PDB entry 9DXQ | electron microscopy, 2.81 A resolution | chains B and C of the 4 polymer chains in the assembly

[Chain B (and C)]
Protein: Glutamate receptor ionotropic, kainate 2
Source organism: Rattus norvegicus
Notes: chain C of this document is another copy of the same molecule, construct and numbering; everything in this record applies to it too
UniProtKB: P42260 (GRIK2_RAT); residues 1-908 here = UniProt positions 1-908
Sequence (908 residues; numbered 1 to 908; the number before each row is that of its first residue):
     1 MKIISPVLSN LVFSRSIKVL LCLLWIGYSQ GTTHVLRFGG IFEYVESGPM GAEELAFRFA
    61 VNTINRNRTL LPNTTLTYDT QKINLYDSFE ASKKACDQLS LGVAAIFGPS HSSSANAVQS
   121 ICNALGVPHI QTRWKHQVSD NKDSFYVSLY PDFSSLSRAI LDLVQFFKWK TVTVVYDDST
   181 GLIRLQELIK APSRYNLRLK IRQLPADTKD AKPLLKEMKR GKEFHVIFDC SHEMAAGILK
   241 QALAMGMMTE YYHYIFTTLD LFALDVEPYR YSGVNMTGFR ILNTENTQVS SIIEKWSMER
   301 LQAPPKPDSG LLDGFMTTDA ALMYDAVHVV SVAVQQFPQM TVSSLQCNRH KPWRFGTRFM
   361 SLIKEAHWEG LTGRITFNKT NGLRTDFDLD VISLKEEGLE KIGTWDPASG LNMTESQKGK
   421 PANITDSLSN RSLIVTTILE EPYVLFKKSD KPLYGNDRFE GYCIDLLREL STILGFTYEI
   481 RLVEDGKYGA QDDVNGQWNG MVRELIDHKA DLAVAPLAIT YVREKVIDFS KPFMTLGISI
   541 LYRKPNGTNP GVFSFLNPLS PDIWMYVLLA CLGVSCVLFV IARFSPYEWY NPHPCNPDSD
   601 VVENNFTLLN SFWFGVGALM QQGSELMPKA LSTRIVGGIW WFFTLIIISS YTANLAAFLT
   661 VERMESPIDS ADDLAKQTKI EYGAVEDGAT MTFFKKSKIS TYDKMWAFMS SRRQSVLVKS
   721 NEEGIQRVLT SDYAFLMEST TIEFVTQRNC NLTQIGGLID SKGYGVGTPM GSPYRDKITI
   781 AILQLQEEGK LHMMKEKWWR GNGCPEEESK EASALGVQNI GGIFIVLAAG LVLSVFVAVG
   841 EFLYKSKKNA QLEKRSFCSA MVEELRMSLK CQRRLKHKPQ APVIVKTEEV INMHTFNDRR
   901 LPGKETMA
Unresolved in the structure: 1-428, 875-908
Sequence notes: engineered mutation Val567 (Ile in P42260), Cys571 (Tyr in P42260)
Disulfide bonds: Cys750-Cys804
Covalently attached groups: glycan linked to Asn546; N-acetylglucosamine (NAG) linked to Asn751
Metal / ion sites: Na+: Glu524, Ile527, Asp528
Small-molecule neighbours:
  - 2J9 (4-cyclopropyl-7-fluoro-3,4-dihydro-2H-1,2,4-benzothiadiazine 1,1-dioxide), molecule 1: Ile519, Pro532, Met534, Thr535, Ser761, Lys762, Gly763
  - 2J9, molecule 2: Lys531, Pro532, Phe533, Met534, Thr535, Leu783, Gln786, Leu791
  - A1BDR (N-{7-[(4-aminobutyl)amino]heptyl}-Nalpha-butanoyl-D-tyrosinamide): Gln621, Gln622, Ile648, Thr652
UniProt features mapped onto this chain:
  - binding site (L-glutamate): Pro516, Ala518, Arg523, Ala689, Thr690, Glu738
  - modified residue (Phosphoserine): Ser846, Ser868
  - glycosylation (N-linked (GlcNAc...) asparagine): Asn67, Asn73, Asn275, Asn378, Asn412, Asn423, Asn430, Asn546, Asn751
  - cross-link: Lys886 (Glycyl lysine isopeptide (Lys-Gly) (interchain with G-Cter in SUMO1))
  - natural variant: Cys571 (Y571C: In RNA edited version; this construct carries the variant), Gln621 (Q621R: In RNA edited version)
  - mutagenesis: Asn751 (N751Q: Loss of glycosylation), Val883 (V883A: Abolishes interaction with KLHL17. Abolishes actinfilin-mediated degradation), Ile884 (I884A: Abolishes interaction with KLHL17. Abolishes actinfilin-mediated degradation), Lys886 (K886R: Abolishes sumoylation. Loss of kainate-mediated endocytosis)
What the authors report for this chain:
  - binding site for A1BDR: Gln621, Gln622, Gly623, Ser624, Leu645, Ile648, Ser649, Thr652

[How chain B and chain C interact]
Contacting residue pairs (136):
  Ile519(B) with Lys531(C); Leu783(C)
  Thr520(B) with Glu787(C)
  Tyr521(B) with Ile780(C); Leu783(C); Gln784(C); Glu787(C)
  Glu524(B) with Lys531(C); Thr779(C); Ile780(C)
  Lys525(B) with Ile780(C)
  Phe529(B) with Lys531(C), hydrogen bond (backbone-side chain)
  Ser530(B) with Lys531(C), hydrogen bond (backbone-side chain)
  Lys531(B) with Glu524(C); Phe529(C); Ser530(C), hydrogen bond (side chain-backbone); Lys531(C)
  Asn557(B) with Ala814(C)
  Pro558(B) with Ala814(C); Leu815(C), hydrogen bond (backbone-backbone)
  Leu559(B) with Ala814(C); Leu815(C)
  Ser560(B) with Ala814(C); Leu815(C), hydrogen bond (backbone-backbone); Gly816(C)
  Ile563(B) with Leu815(C); Gly816(C); Val817(C), hydrophobic
  Tyr566(B) with Val817(C), hydrophobic; Phe824(C)
  Val574(B) with Leu831(C), hydrophobic
  Val577(B) with Leu831(C), hydrophobic
  Ile581(B) with Val835(C), hydrophobic; Ala838(C), hydrophobic
  Arg583(B) with Met867(C)
  Phe584(B) with Ala838(C); Phe842(C), hydrophobic; Met867(C)
  Ser585(B) with Glu841(C), hydrogen bond
  Pro586(B) with Glu841(C); Phe842(C), hydrophobic; Lys845(C); Glu863(C)
  Tyr587(B) with Glu841(C); Tyr844(C)
  Trp589(B) with Cys871(C); Arg874(C)
  Pro594(B) with His593(C), hydrogen bond (backbone-side chain)
  Cys595(B) with Cys595(C), hydrophobic
  Pro597(B) with His593(C)
  Asp600(B) with Arg874(C), salt bridge
  Val601(B) with Arg873(C)
  Val602(B) with Gln872(C); Arg873(C), hydrogen bond (backbone-side chain); Arg874(C)
  Glu603(B) with Gln872(C); Arg873(C)
  Ala618(B) with Gln622(C), hydrogen bond (backbone-side chain)
  Gln621(B) with Gln621(C); Gln622(C)
  Gly623(B) with Gln622(C)
  Met627(B) with Trp613(C); Gly623(C); Glu625(C)
  Ala630(B) with Glu841(C)
  Leu631(B) with Leu609(C), hydrophobic; Glu841(C), hydrogen bond (backbone-side chain)
  Ser632(B) with Ser834(C), hydrogen bond (backbone-side chain); Val837(C); Ala838(C); Glu841(C), hydrogen bond
  Arg634(B) with Leu609(C), hydrogen bond (side chain-backbone); Asn610(C); Trp613(C); Glu625(C), salt bridge
  Ile635(B) with Gly830(C); Val837(C), hydrophobic
  Val636(B) with Ser834(C)
  Ile639(B) with Val826(C); Leu827(C)
  Trp640(B) with Leu827(C), hydrophobic
  Trp641(B) with Trp613(C), hydrophobic; Gly617(C); Met620(C), hydrophobic; Gln622(C)
  Phe642(B) with Met620(C), hydrophobic; Ile823(C), hydrophobic
  Phe643(B) with Ile823(C); Phe824(C), hydrophobic; Leu827(C), hydrophobic
  Leu645(B) with Met620(C), hydrophobic
  Ile646(B) with Phe555(C), hydrophobic; Tyr651(C); Ile823(C), hydrophobic
  Ser649(B) with Tyr651(C); Thr652(C), hydrogen bond; Leu655(C)
  Ser650(B) with Leu655(C); Leu815(C)
  Ala653(B) with Thr652(C); Leu655(C), hydrophobic; Ala656(C)
  Asn654(B) with Leu659(C); Ser813(C); Ala814(C); Leu815(C)
  Ala657(B) with Leu659(C); Thr660(C); Arg663(C), hydrogen bond (backbone-side chain)
  Phe658(B) with Arg663(C); Ser813(C)
  Val661(B) with Arg663(C), hydrogen bond (backbone-side chain); Met664(C), hydrophobic
  Arg663(B) with Arg663(C); Glu811(C), hydrogen bond (side chain-backbone); Ser813(C)
  Lys696(B) with Glu787(C), salt bridge
  Ile699(B) with His792(C)
  Asp760(B) with Gln786(C)
  Ser761(B) with Thr535(C); Gln786(C)
  Arg775(B) with Asp776(C), salt bridge
  Asp776(B) with Arg775(C), salt bridge
  Thr779(B) with Glu524(C)
  Ile780(B) with Tyr521(C); Glu524(C)
  Leu783(B) with Ile519(C), hydrophobic; Tyr521(C); Glu524(C)
  Gln784(B) with Tyr521(C)
  Gln786(B) with Asp760(C); Ser761(C)
  Glu787(B) with Thr520(C); Tyr521(C); Lys696(C), hydrogen bond (backbone-side chain)
  Met793(B) with Ile699(C), hydrophobic
Other interface residues (no listed pair), chain B (83 interface residues in all): Pro532, Thr535, Asp562, Val567, Ala570, Pro628, Thr633, Gly637, Gly638, Ile647, Thr652, Ala656, Thr660, Glu788, His792
Other interface residues (no listed pair), chain C (76 interface residues in all): Lys525, Pro532, Asn596, Leu619, Ser624, Ile648, Ile820, Val839, Arg866

[Overview]
83 residues of chain B and 76 residues of chain C are in contact, with 18 hydrogen bonds and 5 salt bridges.
Among the polar pairs are Asp600(B)-Arg874(C), Arg634(B)-Glu625(C) and Lys696(B)-Glu787(C). Ligands of chain
B: compound 2J9 and compound A1BDR. From the paper: a binding site for A1BDR at Gln621(B), Gln622(B) and
Gly623(B) among others.
Both chains are Glutamate receptor ionotropic, kainate 2 (Rattus norvegicus). Entry 9DXQ (Ligand-binding and
transmembrane domains of kainate receptor GluK2 in complex with positive allosteric modulator BPAM-344 and
...) was determined by electron microscopy, deposited together with 9DXR, 9DXS and 9DXT.
